Entry 7VAX (electron microscopy, 2.90 A resolution); this record covers chains A and D of the 12 polymer chains in the assembly.

== Chain A ==
Molecule: V-type ATP synthase alpha chain
From: Thermus thermophilus HB8
Notes: EC 7.1.2.2
Reference sequence: Q56403 (VATA_THET8); residues 1-578 here = UniProt positions 1-578
Chain sequence (578 residues; each row starts with the number of its first residue):
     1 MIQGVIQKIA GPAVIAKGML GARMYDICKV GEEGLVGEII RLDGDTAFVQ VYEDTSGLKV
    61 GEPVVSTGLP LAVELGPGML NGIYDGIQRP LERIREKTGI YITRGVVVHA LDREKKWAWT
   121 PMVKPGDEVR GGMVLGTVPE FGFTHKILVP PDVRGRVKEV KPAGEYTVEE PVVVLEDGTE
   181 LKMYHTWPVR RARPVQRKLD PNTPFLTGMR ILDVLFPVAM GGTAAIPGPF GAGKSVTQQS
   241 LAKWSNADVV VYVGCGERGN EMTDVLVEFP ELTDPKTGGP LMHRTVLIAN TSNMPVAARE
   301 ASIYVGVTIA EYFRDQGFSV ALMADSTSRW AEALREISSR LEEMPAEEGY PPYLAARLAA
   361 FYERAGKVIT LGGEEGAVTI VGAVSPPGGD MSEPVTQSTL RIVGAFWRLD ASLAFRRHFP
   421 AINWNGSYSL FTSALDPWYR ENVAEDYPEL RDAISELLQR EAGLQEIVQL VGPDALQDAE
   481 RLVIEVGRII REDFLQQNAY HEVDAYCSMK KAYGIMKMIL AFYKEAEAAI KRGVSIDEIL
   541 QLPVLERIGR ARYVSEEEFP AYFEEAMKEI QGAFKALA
Differences from the reference sequence: conflict Ala-232 (Ser in Q56403), Ser-235 (Thr in Q56403)
Metal / ion sites: Mg2+: Ser-235 (together with ADP)
Residues lining bound ligands: ADP (adenosine-5'-diphosphate): Pro-229, Phe-230, Gly-231, Ala-232, Gly-233, Lys-234, Ser-235, Val-236, Arg-258, Glu-261, Phe-419, Pro-420, Gln-497, Asn-498, Ala-499, Tyr-500

== Chain D ==
Molecule: V-type ATP synthase beta chain
From: Thermus thermophilus HB8
Reference sequence: Q56404 (VATB_THET8); numbering as in UniProt (aligned over 1-478)
Chain sequence (478 residues; each row starts with the number of its first residue):
     1 MDLLKKEYTG ITYISGPLLF VENAKDLAYG AIVDIKDGTG RVRGGQVIEV SEEYAVIQVF
    61 EETTGLDLAT TSVSLVEDVA RLGVSKEMLG RRFNGIGKPI DGLPPITPEK RLPITGLPLN
   121 PVARRKPEQF IQTGISTIDV MNTLVRGQKL PIFSGSGLPA NEIAAQIARQ ATVRPDLSGE
   181 GEKEEPFAVV FAAMGITQRE LSYFIQEFER TGALSRSVLF LNKADDPTIE RILTPRMALT
   241 VAEYLAFEHD YHVLVILTDM TNYCEALREI GAAREEIPGR RGYPGYMYTD LATIYERAGV
   301 VEGKKGSVTQ IPILSMPDDD RTHPIPDLTG YITEGQIQLS RELHRKGIYP PIDPLPSLSR
   361 LMNNGVGKGK TREDHKQVSD QLYSAYANGV DIRKLVAIIG EDALTENDRR YLQFADAFER
   421 FFINQGQQNR SIEESLQIAW ALLSMLPQGE LKRISKDHIG KYYGQKLEEI WGAPQALD
Disordered / not traced: 1-4, 475-478

== How chain A and chain D interact ==
Residue-residue contacts (61; chain A residue first):
  Gly-21(A) / Asp-67(D)
  Ala-22(A) / Asp-67(D)
  Arg-23(A) / Thr-39(D)
  Arg-23(A) / Gly-65(D)
  Arg-23(A) / Leu-66(D)
  Arg-23(A) / Asp-67(D)
  Met-24(A) / Thr-63(D)
  Met-24(A) / Gly-65(D)  hydrogen bond (backbone-backbone)
  Met-24(A) / Leu-66(D)  hydrogen bond (backbone-backbone)
  Tyr-25(A) / Thr-64(D)
  Arg-41(A) / Tyr-13(D)
  Arg-41(A) / Ile-14(D)
  Arg-41(A) / Ser-15(D)
  Leu-42(A) / Tyr-13(D)
  Leu-42(A) / Ile-14(D)  hydrogen bond (backbone-backbone)
  Leu-42(A) / Leu-66(D)
  Leu-42(A) / Asp-67(D)
  Asp-43(A) / Thr-12(D)
  Asp-43(A) / Tyr-13(D)
  Gly-44(A) / Thr-12(D)  hydrogen bond (backbone-backbone)
  Gly-44(A) / Leu-68(D)
  Lys-198(A) / Gln-198(D)
  Asp-200(A) / Ser-202(D)  hydrogen bond
  Met-344(A) / Glu-275(D)
  Met-344(A) / Ile-277(D)  hydrophobic
  Glu-347(A) / Arg-268(D)
  Glu-347(A) / Arg-281(D)
  Glu-347(A) / Gly-282(D)
  Pro-352(A) / Glu-269(D)
  Pro-352(A) / Ala-272(D)  hydrophobic
  Ala-355(A) / Glu-269(D)
  Ala-359(A) / Ala-224(D)
  Glu-363(A) / Thr-197(D)
  Glu-363(A) / Gln-198(D)  hydrogen bond (side chain-backbone)
  Ser-392(A) / Asp-318(D)  hydrogen bond
  Gln-397(A) / Pro-317(D)
  Gln-397(A) / Asp-318(D)  hydrogen bond
  Leu-400(A) / Pro-317(D)
  Arg-401(A) / Asn-262(D)
  Arg-401(A) / Glu-265(D)  salt bridge
  Ile-402(A) / Thr-197(D)
  Trp-424(A) / Arg-345(D)
  Asn-425(A) / Arg-345(D)  hydrogen bond
  Tyr-428(A) / Ser-156(D)
  Tyr-428(A) / Gly-157(D)
  Leu-430(A) / Arg-199(D)
  Phe-431(A) / Arg-199(D)
  Ser-455(A) / Arg-345(D)
  Glu-456(A) / Lys-346(D)
  Gln-459(A) / Glu-342(D)
  Gln-459(A) / Arg-345(D)  hydrogen bond
  Gln-459(A) / Lys-346(D)
  Ile-467(A) / Lys-394(D)
  Ile-467(A) / Ala-397(D)  hydrophobic
  Ile-467(A) / Ile-398(D)  hydrophobic
  Leu-476(A) / Ala-397(D)
  Gln-477(A) / Ala-397(D)  hydrogen bond (backbone-backbone)
  Gln-477(A) / Ile-398(D)  hydrogen bond (side chain-backbone)
  Gln-477(A) / Ile-399(D)
  Gln-477(A) / Gly-400(D)
  Glu-480(A) / Ala-397(D)
Also at the interface, not in a pair above, chain A (43 interface residues in all): Ile-40, Pro-345, Ala-346, Ala-356, Arg-357, Ala-360, Leu-464, Val-471, Ala-475
Also at the interface, not in a pair above, chain D (47 interface residues in all): Glu-62, Ala-69, Gly-195, Lys-223, Asp-225, Thr-261, Ala-273, Glu-276, Arg-341, Val-396

== Overview ==
Chain A and chain D form an interface of 43 and 47 residues respectively; the contacts include 12 hydrogen
bonds and 1 salt bridge. Polar pairs include Arg-401(A)/Glu-265(D), Asp-200(A)/Ser-202(D) and
Glu-363(A)/Gln-198(D). Chain A binds ADP.
Chain A is V-type ATP synthase alpha chain and chain D is V-type ATP synthase beta chain, both from Thermus
thermophilus HB8; the structure, V1EG of V/A-ATPase from Thermus thermophilus at saturated ATP-gamma-S
condition, state1-2, was determined by electron microscopy together with 7VAI, 7VAJ, 7VAK, 7VAL, 7VAM, 7VAN
and 11 further entries from the same study.
